8RVH - chain A; structure by X-ray diffraction, 1.80 A resolution.

# Chain A
Molecule: Botulinum neurotoxin A heavy chain
Organism: Clostridium botulinum
UniProtKB: P0DPI0 (BXA1_CLOBO); residue numbers follow UniProt; this construct covers 876-1296
Sequence (444 residues; each row starts with the number of its first residue):
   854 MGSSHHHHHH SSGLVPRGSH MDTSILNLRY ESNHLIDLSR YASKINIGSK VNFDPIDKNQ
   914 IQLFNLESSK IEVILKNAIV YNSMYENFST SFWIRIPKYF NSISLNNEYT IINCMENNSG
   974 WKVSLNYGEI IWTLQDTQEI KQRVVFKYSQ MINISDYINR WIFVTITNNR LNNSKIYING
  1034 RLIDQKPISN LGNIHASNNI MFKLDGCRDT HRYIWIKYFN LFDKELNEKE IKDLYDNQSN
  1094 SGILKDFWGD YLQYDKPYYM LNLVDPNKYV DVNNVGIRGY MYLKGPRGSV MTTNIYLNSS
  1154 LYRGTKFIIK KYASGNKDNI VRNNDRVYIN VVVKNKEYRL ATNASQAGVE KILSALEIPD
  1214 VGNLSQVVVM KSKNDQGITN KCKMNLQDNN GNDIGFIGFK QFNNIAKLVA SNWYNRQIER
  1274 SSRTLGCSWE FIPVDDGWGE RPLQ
Disordered / not traced: 854-873, 1271-1273
Differences from the reference sequence: initiating methionine (854); expression tag (855-875, 1297); engineered mutation V1117 (Tyr in P0DPI0), K1253 (His in P0DPI0)
Small-molecule neighbours: N-acetyl-alpha-neuraminic acid (SIA): V1117, F1252, W1266, Y1267, R1276, L1278, G1279
Curated features (UniProtKB/Swiss-Prot):
  - motif: S1264 to Y1267 (Host ganglioside-binding motif)
  - binding site (a ganglioside GT1b (d18:1(4E))): E1203
  - mutagenesis: F953 (F953G: Whole toxin has 50-fold reduction in toxicity, almost no binding of RBD to neurons; F953R: Whole toxin is non-toxic, almost no binding of RBD to neurons), E982 (E982A/Q: Decreased binding of NTNHA by receptor-binding domain (RBD) at pH 7.5), K1000 (K1000A: Decreased binding of NTNHA by RBD at pH 6.0, none at pH 7.5), D1037 (D1037A/N: Decreased binding of NTNHA by RBD at pH 7.5), H1064 (H1064G/R: Whole toxin has reduced toxicity, dramatically reduced binding of RBD to neurons), D1118 (D1118A: Decreased binding of NTNHA by RBD at pH 7.5), T1145 to T1146 (No binding of RBD to neurons. Loss of binding to SV2C), R1156 (R1156E: Decreased binding of RBD to SV2C, substantial binding to neurons), D1171 (D1171A: Decreased binding of NTNHA by RBD at pH 7.5), E1203 (E1203L: Strongly reduced toxicity, heavy chain has very strongly reduced binding to synaptosomes, decreased binding to gangioside GT1b), S1264 (S1264A: Reduced toxicity, heavy chain has strongly reduced binding to synaptosomes, heavy chain binds less GT1b), W1266 to Y1267 (Whole RBD does not protect against neurotoxin, no effect on epithelial cell passage; can be used as a vaccine), 4 further mutagenesis entries in UniProt
Reported in the primary citation:
  - binding site for N-acetyl-alpha-neuraminic acid: R1276, L1278
  - conformationally variable residues (loop rearrangement, order/disorder transition): S1225 to N1233, Q1270 to S1275
  - mutagenesis - L1278F, L1278H, L1278Y: increased binding to synaptosomes
  - mutagenesis - Y1117V/H1253K (Kd 0.22 mM): increased binding to GD1a

# Summary
Bound to chain A: N-acetyl-alpha-neuraminic acid. UniProt lists ganglioside GT1b (d18:1(4E))-binding residue
E1203 and 16 mutagenesis sites. The paper reports a binding site for N-acetyl-alpha-neuraminic acid at R1276
and L1278; L1278F, L1278H and L1278Y increase binding to synaptosomes.
Chain A is Botulinum neurotoxin A heavy chain (Clostridium botulinum); the structure, Structure of the binding
domain of BoNT/A mutant Y1117V/H1253K in complex with the GD1a ganglioside receptor, was determined by X-ray
diffraction, deposited together with 8RVG and 8RVI.
